Entry 7S1M (electron microscopy, 2.41 A resolution); this record covers chains A and R of the 6 polymer chains in the assembly.

# Chain A
Molecule: Guanine nucleotide-binding protein G(s) subunit alpha isoforms short
Source organism: Homo sapiens
Reference sequence: P63092 (GNAS2_HUMAN); residues 1-394 here = UniProt positions 1-394
Chain sequence (394 residues; row label = number of the first residue in the row):
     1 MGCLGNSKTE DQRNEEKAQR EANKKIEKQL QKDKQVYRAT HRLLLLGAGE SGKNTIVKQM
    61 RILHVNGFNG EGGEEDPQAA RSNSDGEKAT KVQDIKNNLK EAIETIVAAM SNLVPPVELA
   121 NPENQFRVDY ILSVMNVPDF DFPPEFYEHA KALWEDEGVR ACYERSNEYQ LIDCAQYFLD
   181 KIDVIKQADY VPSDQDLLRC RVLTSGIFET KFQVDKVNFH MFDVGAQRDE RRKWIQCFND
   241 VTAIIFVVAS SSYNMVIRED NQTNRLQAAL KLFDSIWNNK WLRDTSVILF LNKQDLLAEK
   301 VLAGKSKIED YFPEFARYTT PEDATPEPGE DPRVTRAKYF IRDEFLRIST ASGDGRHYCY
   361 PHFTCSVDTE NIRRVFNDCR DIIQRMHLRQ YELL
Disordered / not traced: 1-8, 59-204, 256-262
Sequence notes: conflict Asn54 (Ser in P63092), Ala226 (Gly in P63092), Ala268 (Glu in P63092), Lys271 (Asn in P63092), Asp274 (Lys in P63092), Lys280 (Arg in P63092), Asp284 (Thr in P63092), Thr285 (Ile in P63092); engineered mutation Ser366 (Ala in P63092)

# Chain R
Molecule: Glucagon-like peptide 1 receptor
Source organism: Homo sapiens
Reference sequence: P43220 (GLP1R_HUMAN); residues 24-463 here = UniProt positions 24-463
Chain sequence (491 residues; row label = number of the first residue in the row; numbers below 1 keep their minus sign (Met-8 is residue -8)):
    -8 MKTIIALSYI FCLVFADYKD DDDLEVLFQG PARPQGATVS LWETVQKWRE YRRQCQRSLT
    52 EDPPPATDLF CNRTFDEYAC WPDGEPGSFV NVSCPWYLPW ASSVPQGHVY RFCTAEGLWL
   112 QKDNSSLPWR DLSECEESKR GERSSPEEQL LFLYIIYTVG YALSFSALVI ASAILLGFRH
   172 LHCTRNYIHL NLFASFILRA LSVFIKDAAL KWMYSTAAQQ HQWDGLLSYQ DSLSCRLVFL
   232 LMQYCVAANY YWLLVEGVYL YTLLAFSVFS EQWIFRLYVS IGWGVPLLFV VPWGIVKYLY
   292 EDEGCWTRNS NMNYWLIIRL PILFAIGVNF LIFVRVICIV VSKLKANLMC KTDIKCRLAK
   352 STLTLIPLLG THEVIFAFVM DEHARGTLRF IKLFTELSFT SFQGLMVAIL YCFVNNEVQL
   412 EFRKSWERWR LEHLHIQRDS SMKPLKCPTS SLSSGATAGS SMYTATCQAS CSPAGLEVLF
   472 QGPHHHHHHH H
Disordered / not traced: -8 to 30, 129-137, 339-340, 423-482
Disulfide bonds: Cys46-Cys71, Cys62-Cys104, Cys85-Cys126, Cys226-Cys296
Sequence notes: expression tag (-8 to 23, 464-482); conflict Phe260 (Leu in P43220)
Reported in the primary citation:
  - conformationally variable residues (side-chain flip): Tyr152, Arg310

# Chain A / chain R interface
Pairs across the interface - 31 pairs, chain A then chain R:
  Gln35(A) with Ser261(R), hydrogen bond; Glu262(R), hydrogen bond (side chain-backbone)
  Ala39(A) with Val259(R), hydrophobic
  Tyr358(A) with Asn338(R)
  Asp381(A) with Lys334(R), salt bridge
  Gln384(A) with Leu255(R); Ile330(R); Lys334(R), hydrogen bond
  Arg385(A) with Lys334(R), hydrogen bond (side chain-backbone); Ala337(R); Asn338(R)
  His387(A) with Leu254(R), hydrogen bond (side chain-backbone)
  Leu388(A) with Leu255(R), hydrophobic; Ile330(R), hydrophobic; Val331(R), hydrophobic
  Gln390(A) with Arg176(R)
  Tyr391(A) with Arg176(R); His180(R); Tyr250(R); Leu251(R), hydrophobic; Leu254(R), hydrophobic
  Glu392(A) with Arg348(R); Val405(R); Asn406(R); Asn407(R), hydrogen bond (side chain-backbone)
  Leu393(A) with Val327(R), hydrophobic; Arg348(R), hydrogen bond (backbone-side chain); Ser352(R), hydrogen bond (backbone-side chain)
  Leu394(A) with Lys334(R); Leu335(R), hydrophobic; Arg348(R)
Also at the interface, not in a pair above, chain A (15 interface residues in all): Arg38, Val217
Also at the interface, not in a pair above, chain R (30 interface residues in all): Ala256, Ser258, Phe260, Gln263, Lys351, Leu356, Leu359, Leu401, Tyr402

# Overview
The interface between chain A and chain R involves 15 residues on one side and 30 on the other, with 8
hydrogen bonds and 1 salt bridge. Among the polar pairs are Asp381(A)-Lys334(R), Gln35(A)-Ser261(R) and
Gln35(A)-Glu262(R). The paper reports conformational variability at Tyr152(R) and Arg310(R).
Here chain A is Guanine nucleotide-binding protein G(s) subunit alpha isoforms short and chain R is
Glucagon-like peptide 1 receptor, both from Homo sapiens. Entry 7S1M (Ex4-D-Ala bound to the glucagon-like
peptide-1 receptor/g protein complex (conformer 1)) was determined by electron microscopy, deposited together
with 7S3I.
